PDB entry 4ZBP | X-ray diffraction, 2.60 A resolution | chains A and B

# Chain A (and B)
Molecule: Nudix hydrolase 7
From: Arabidopsis thaliana
Notes: EC 3.6.1.-, 3.6.1.13, 3.6.1.22; chain B of this document is another copy of the same molecule, construct and numbering; everything in this record applies to it too
Reference sequence: Q9SU14 (NUDT7_ARATH); numbering as in UniProt (aligned over 1-282)
Chain sequence (310 residues; row label = number of the first residue in the row; numbers below 1 keep their minus sign (Met-27 is residue -27)):
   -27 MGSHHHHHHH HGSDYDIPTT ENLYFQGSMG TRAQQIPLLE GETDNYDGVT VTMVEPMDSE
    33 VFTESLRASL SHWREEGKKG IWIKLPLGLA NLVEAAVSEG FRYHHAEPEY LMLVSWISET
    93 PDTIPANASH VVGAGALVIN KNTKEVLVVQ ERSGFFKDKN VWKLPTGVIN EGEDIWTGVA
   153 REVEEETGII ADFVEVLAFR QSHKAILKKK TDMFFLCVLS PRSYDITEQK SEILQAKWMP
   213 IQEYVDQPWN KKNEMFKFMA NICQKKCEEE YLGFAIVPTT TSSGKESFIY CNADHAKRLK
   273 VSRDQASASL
Unresolved in the structure: -27 to 7, 123-132, 180-183, 280-282 (chain B: -27 to 6, 124-129)
Construct notes: expression tag (-27 to 0)
UniProt features mapped onto this chain:
  - motif: Gly139 to Gly160 (Nudix box)
  - binding site (Mg(2+)): Glu154, Glu158

# Chain A / chain B interface
Residue-residue contacts (161; chain A residue first):
  Leu59(A) with Val69(B), hydrophobic; Tyr75(B)
  Ala62(A) with Glu66(B); Val69(B), hydrophobic; Tyr75(B)
  Asn63(A) with Glu66(B)
  Val65(A) with Val65(B), hydrophobic
  Glu66(A) with Ala62(B); Asn63(B)
  Val69(A) with Leu59(B)
  Phe73(A) with Leu59(B)
  Arg74(A) with Leu59(B); Pro80(B)
  Tyr75(A) with Leu59(B), hydrophobic; Ala62(B); Val65(B); Ala78(B), hydrophobic; Glu79(B); Pro80(B), hydrogen bond (backbone-backbone); Tyr82(B); Leu83(B)
  His76(A) with Ala78(B)
  Ala78(A) with Tyr75(B), hydrophobic; Ala78(B), hydrophobic; Asn99(B), hydrogen bond (backbone-side chain)
  Glu79(A) with Tyr75(B); Asn99(B); Ser101(B)
  Pro80(A) with Arg74(B); Tyr75(B); Asn99(B)
  Tyr82(A) with Tyr75(B)
  Leu83(A) with Tyr75(B), hydrophobic
  Asn99(A) with Asn142(B); Glu143(B), hydrogen bond (backbone-backbone)
  Ala100(A) with Val103(B); Val104(B), hydrogen bond (backbone-backbone); Val140(B), hydrophobic; Ile141(B)
  Ser101(A) with Ser101(B); His102(B); Glu143(B)
  His102(A) with Ala100(B); Ser101(B); His102(B), hydrogen bond (backbone-backbone); Val104(B); Ile141(B), hydrogen bond (side chain-backbone); Asn142(B); Glu143(B)
  Val103(A) with Ala100(B)
  Val104(A) with Ala100(B); His102(B); Met185(B), hydrophobic
  Ile141(A) with Ala100(B); His102(B), hydrogen bond (backbone-side chain)
  Asn142(A) with Ala100(B); His102(B), hydrogen bond (backbone-side chain)
  Glu143(A) with Asn99(B); Ala100(B); Ser101(B), hydrogen bond (side chain-backbone); His102(B); Lys181(B); Lys182(B), salt bridge
  Gly144(A) with His102(B); His175(B); Lys181(B); Lys182(B); Thr183(B)
  Glu145(A) with His102(B); Gln173(B), hydrogen bond (backbone-side chain); Thr183(B)
  Asp146(A) with Gln173(B); His175(B), salt bridge
  Ile147(A) with Gln173(B), hydrogen bond (backbone-side chain); Met185(B), hydrophobic
  Val168(A) with Phe246(B)
  Leu169(A) with Phe246(B); Cys263(B)
  Ala170(A) with Phe246(B), hydrophobic; Tyr262(B)
  Phe171(A) with Phe171(B), hydrophobic; Phe187(B), hydrophobic; Phe246(B), hydrophobic; Ile261(B); Tyr262(B), hydrogen bond (backbone-backbone)
  Arg172(A) with Phe260(B)
  Gln173(A) with Glu145(B), hydrogen bond (side chain-backbone); Asp146(B); Ile147(B), hydrogen bond (side chain-backbone); Ser259(B); Tyr262(B)
  His175(A) with Gly144(B), hydrogen bond (side chain-backbone)
  Leu179(A) with His76(B)
  Met185(A) with Val104(B), hydrophobic; Phe187(B), hydrophobic
  Phe187(A) with Phe171(B), hydrophobic; Phe187(B), hydrophobic
  Glu204(A) with Thr92(B); Pro93(B)
  Asn225(A) with Thr252(B); Ser254(B)
  Glu226(A) with Pro250(B); Thr251(B); Thr252(B); Arg275(B), salt bridge
  Met227(A) with Thr251(B); Thr252(B); Ile261(B), hydrophobic
  Phe230(A) with Val249(B), hydrophobic; Thr251(B); Ile261(B), hydrophobic; Arg275(B)
  Asn233(A) with Leu271(B)
  Ile234(A) with Ile261(B), hydrophobic; Cys263(B), hydrophobic
  Lys237(A) with His267(B)
  Glu242(A) with His267(B)
  Tyr243(A) with Cys263(B); Asn264(B), hydrogen bond (side chain-backbone); His267(B)
  Leu244(A) with Asn264(B), hydrogen bond (backbone-side chain)
  Phe246(A) with Val168(B); Leu169(B); Ala170(B), hydrophobic; Phe171(B), hydrophobic; Phe246(B), hydrophobic
  Val249(A) with Phe230(B), hydrophobic
  Pro250(A) with Glu226(B)
  Thr251(A) with Glu226(B); Met227(B)
  Thr252(A) with Met227(B)
  Thr253(A) with Ser174(B)
  Ser254(A) with Trp221(B)
  Lys257(A) with His175(B); Lys176(B)
  Glu258(A) with Ser174(B); His175(B), hydrogen bond (backbone-side chain)
  Ser259(A) with Arg172(B); Gln173(B), hydrogen bond (side chain-backbone); Ser174(B), hydrogen bond
  Phe260(A) with Phe171(B); Arg172(B); Gln173(B), hydrogen bond (backbone-backbone)
  Ile261(A) with Phe171(B); Met227(B); Phe230(B), hydrophobic
  Tyr262(A) with Ala170(B); Phe171(B), hydrogen bond (backbone-backbone); Gln173(B)
  Cys263(A) with Tyr243(B)
  Asn264(A) with Tyr243(B), hydrogen bond (backbone-side chain); Leu244(B), hydrogen bond (side chain-backbone)
  His267(A) with Lys237(B); Glu242(B); Tyr243(B)
  Arg270(A) with Asn233(B), hydrogen bond; Lys237(B)
  Leu271(A) with Phe230(B), hydrophobic; Asn233(B)
  Arg275(A) with Glu226(B), salt bridge; Phe230(B)
Other interface residues (no listed pair), chain A (76 interface residues in all): Leu57, His77, Ala98, Val140, Lys176, Lys224, Met231, Gly245
Other interface residues (no listed pair), chain B (79 interface residues in all): Leu57, Phe73, Pro97, Ala98, Asn225, Met231, Ile234, Gly245, Thr253, Gly256, Glu258

# Summary
76 residues of chain A face 79 of chain B across their interface; the contacts include 25 hydrogen bonds and 4
salt bridges. Polar pairs include Glu143(A)-Lys182(B), Asp146(A)-His175(B) and Glu226(A)-Arg275(B). Curated
annotation (UniProt) lists Mg2+-binding residues Glu154(A) and Glu158(A) on chain A.
Both chains are Nudix hydrolase 7 (Arabidopsis thaliana). Entry 4ZBP (Crystal structure of the AMPCPR-bound
AtNUDT7) was determined by X-ray diffraction.
